Entry 7RCL (X-ray diffraction, 2.40 A resolution); this record covers chains A and C.

# Chain A (and C)
Protein: Galactokinase
Source organism: Homo sapiens
Notes: EC 2.7.1.6; chain C of this document is another copy of the same molecule, construct and numbering; everything in this record applies to it too
Reference sequence: P51570 (GALK1_HUMAN); residue numbers follow UniProt; this construct covers 1-392
Chain sequence (392 residues; each row starts with the number of its first residue):
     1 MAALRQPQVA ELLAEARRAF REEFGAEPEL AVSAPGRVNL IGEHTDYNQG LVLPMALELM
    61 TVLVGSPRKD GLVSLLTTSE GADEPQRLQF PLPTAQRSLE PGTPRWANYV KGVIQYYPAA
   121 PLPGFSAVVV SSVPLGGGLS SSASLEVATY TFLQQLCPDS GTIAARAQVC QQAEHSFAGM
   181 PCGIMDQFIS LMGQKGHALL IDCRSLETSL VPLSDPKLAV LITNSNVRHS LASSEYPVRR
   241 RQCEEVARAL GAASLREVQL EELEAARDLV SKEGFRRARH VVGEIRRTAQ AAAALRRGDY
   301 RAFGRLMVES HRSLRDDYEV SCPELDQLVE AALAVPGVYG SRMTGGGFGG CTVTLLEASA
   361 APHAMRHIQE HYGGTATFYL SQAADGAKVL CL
Not modelled in the structure: 1
Differences from the reference sequence: engineered mutation Ala252 (Lys in P51570), Ala253 (Glu in P51570)
Metal / ion sites: Mg2+: Ser142 (together with ADP); Na+: Gln369, Tyr372, Gly374
Small-molecule neighbours:
  - ADP (adenosine-5'-diphosphate): Thr77, Ser79, Ala82, Arg105, Trp106, Tyr109, Val129, Ser131, Pro134, Leu135, Gly136, Gly137, Gly138, Leu139, Ser140, Ser141, Ser142, Leu145, Glu174, His229, Ser230, Leu231
  - alpha-D-galactopyranose (GLA): Arg37, Asn39, Gly42, Glu43, His44, Asp46, Tyr47, Met180, Cys182, Gly183, Ile184, Met185, Asp186, Leu231, Tyr236, Gly345, Gly346
Curated features (UniProtKB/Swiss-Prot):
  - active site: Asp186 (Proton acceptor)
  - binding site (alpha-D-galactose): Arg37, Glu43, His44, Asp46, Asp186, Tyr236
  - binding site (ATP): Gly136, Gly138, Ser140, Ser141
  - site: Arg37 (Transition state stabilizer)
  - modified residue: Ser230 (Phosphoserine)
  - natural variant: Pro28 (P28T: In GALAC2), Val32 (V32M: In GALAC2), Gly36 (G36R: In GALAC2), His44 (H44Y: In GALAC2), Arg68 (R68C: In GALAC2), Ala198 (A198V: In GALAC2), Arg239 (R239Q: In GALAC2), Thr288 (T288M: In GALAC2), Gly346 (G346S: In GALAC2), Gly349 (G349S: In GALAC2), Ala384 (A384P: In GALAC2)
Reported in the primary citation:
  - conformationally variable residues (order/disorder transition): Ser230, Leu231
  - mutagenesis - K252A/E253A: unchanged catalytic activity on ATP or galactose

# Interface between chain A and chain C
Inter-chain disulfides: Cys391(A)-Cys391(C)
Residue-residue contacts - 24 pairs, chain A then chain C:
  Ser160(A) - Lys195(C)
  Gly161(A) - Lys195(C)
  Ile163(A) - Gln194(C)
  Met192(A) - Gln194(C)
  Gln194(A) - Ile163(C)
  Gln194(A) - Met192(C)
  Lys195(A) - Ser160(C)
  Lys195(A) - Gly161(C)
  Lys195(A) - Thr162(C)
  Glu207(A) - Arg296(C)
  Thr208(A) - Ser209(C)
  Thr208(A) - Leu210(C)  hydrogen bond (backbone-backbone)
  Ser209(A) - Glu207(C)
  Ser209(A) - Thr208(C)
  Ser209(A) - Ser209(C)  hydrogen bond
  Leu210(A) - Glu207(C)
  Leu210(A) - Thr208(C)  hydrogen bond (backbone-backbone)
  Pro212(A) - Ser205(C)
  Pro212(A) - Leu206(C)
  Pro212(A) - Glu207(C)
  Arg296(A) - Glu207(C)  salt bridge
  Val389(A) - Cys391(C)  hydrophobic
  Cys391(A) - Val389(C)  hydrophobic
  Cys391(A) - Cys391(C)  disulfide
Other interface residues (no listed pair), chain A (16 interface residues in all): Val211, Asp385
Other interface residues (no listed pair), chain C (20 interface residues in all): Arg166, Pro212, Asp385, Leu390

# Overview
Chain A and chain C form an interface of 16 and 20 residues respectively; the contacts include 1 disulfide
bond, 3 hydrogen bonds and 1 salt bridge. Polar contacts include Arg296(A)-Glu207(C), Ser209(A)-Ser209(C) and
Thr208(A)-Leu210(C). From the paper: K252A/E253A of chain A leave catalytic activity on ATP or galactose
unchanged; conformational variability at Ser230(A) and Leu231(A).
Both chains are Galactokinase (Homo sapiens). Entry 7RCL (Crystal Structure of ADP-bound Galactokinase) was
determined by X-ray diffraction together with 7RCM, 7S49 and 7S4C from the same study.
